PDB entry 4IYA | X-ray diffraction, 1.55 A resolution | chain A

# Chain A
Name: LukS-PV
From: Staphylococcus phage PVL
UniProtKB: O80066 (O80066_9CAUD); residues 1-284 here correspond to UniProt positions 29-312 (UniProt number = residue number + 28)
Sequence (292 residues; each row starts with the number of its first residue; numbers below 1 keep their minus sign (Gly-7 is residue -7)):
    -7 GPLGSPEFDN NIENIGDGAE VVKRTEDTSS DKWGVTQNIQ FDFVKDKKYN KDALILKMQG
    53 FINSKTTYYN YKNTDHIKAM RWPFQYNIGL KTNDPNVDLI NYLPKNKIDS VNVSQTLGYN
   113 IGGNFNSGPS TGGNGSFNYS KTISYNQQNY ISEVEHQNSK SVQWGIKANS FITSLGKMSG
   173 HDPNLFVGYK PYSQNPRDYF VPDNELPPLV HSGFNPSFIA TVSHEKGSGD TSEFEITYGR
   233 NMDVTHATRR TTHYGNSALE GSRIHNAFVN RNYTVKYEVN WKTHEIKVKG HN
Disordered / not traced: -7 to 1
Differences from the reference sequence: expression tag (-7 to 0); engineered mutation Ala250 (Tyr278 in O80066)
Residues lining bound ligands:
  - citrate anion (FLC), molecule 1: Lys24, Trp25, Lys57, Arg73, Arg263
  - citrate anion (FLC), molecule 2: Tyr61, Tyr63, Lys64, Ala71, Val236, His238, Ile256, Ala259, Phe260
Reported in the primary citation:
  - mutagenesis - R73A, H245A, Y250A: decreased binding to human leukocytes
  - mutagenesis - R73A, Y184A, T244A, H245A, Y250A: decreased binding to U937-C5aR
  - mutagenesis - R73A, Y181A, K182A, Y250A: decreased signaling in response to calcium entry
  - mutagenesis - Y191A: increased signaling in response to calcium entry
  - mutagenesis - D195A, R241A: decreased expression
  - conformationally variable residues (loop rearrangement, side-chain flip): Val179 to Gln186, Arg241 to Ala250
  - mutagenesis - Y184A, T244A, Y246A, N248A: decreased signaling

# Overview
Bound to chain A: citrate anion. The paper reports that R73A, Y184A and T244A, among others, reduce binding to
U937-C5aR; conformational variability at Val179 and Arg241; 12 substitutions were tested in all.
Chain A is LukS-PV (Staphylococcus phage PVL); the structure, Structure of the Y250A mutant of the
PANTON-VALENTINE LEUCOCIDIN S component from STAPHYLOCOCCUS AUREUS, was determined by X-ray diffraction (same
publication as 4IYC, 4IYT, 4IZL and 4J0O).
